Entry 1WBB (X-ray diffraction, 2.50 A resolution); this record covers chains A and B of the 4 polymer chains in the assembly.

[Chain A (and B)]
Protein: DNA mismatch repair protein muts
From: Escherichia coli
Notes: chain B of this document is another copy of the same molecule, construct and numbering; everything in this record applies to it too
UniProt: P23909 (MUTS_ECOLI); numbering as in UniProt (aligned over 1-800)
Sequence (800 residues; each row starts with the number of its first residue):
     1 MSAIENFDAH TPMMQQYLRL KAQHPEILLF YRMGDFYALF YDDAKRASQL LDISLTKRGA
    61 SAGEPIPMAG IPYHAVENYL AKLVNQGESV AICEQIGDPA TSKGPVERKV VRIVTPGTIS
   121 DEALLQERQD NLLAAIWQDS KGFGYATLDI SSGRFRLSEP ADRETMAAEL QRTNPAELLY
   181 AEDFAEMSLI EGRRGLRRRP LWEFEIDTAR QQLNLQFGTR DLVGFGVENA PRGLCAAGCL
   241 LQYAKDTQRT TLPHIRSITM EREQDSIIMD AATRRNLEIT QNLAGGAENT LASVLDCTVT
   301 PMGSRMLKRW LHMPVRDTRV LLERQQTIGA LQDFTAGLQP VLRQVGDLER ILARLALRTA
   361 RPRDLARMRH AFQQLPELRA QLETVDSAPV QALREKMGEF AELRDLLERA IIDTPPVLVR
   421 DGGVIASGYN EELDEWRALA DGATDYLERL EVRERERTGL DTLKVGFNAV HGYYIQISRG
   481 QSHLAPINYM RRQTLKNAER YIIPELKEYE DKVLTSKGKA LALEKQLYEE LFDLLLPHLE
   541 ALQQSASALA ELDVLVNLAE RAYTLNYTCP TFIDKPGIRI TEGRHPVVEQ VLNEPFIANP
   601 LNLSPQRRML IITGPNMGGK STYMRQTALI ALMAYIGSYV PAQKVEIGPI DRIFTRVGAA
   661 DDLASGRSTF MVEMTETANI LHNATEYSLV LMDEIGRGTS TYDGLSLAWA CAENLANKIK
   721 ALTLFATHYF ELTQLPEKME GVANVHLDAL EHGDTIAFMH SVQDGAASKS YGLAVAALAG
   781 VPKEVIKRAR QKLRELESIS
Unresolved in the structure: 1, 659-669 (chain B: 1-13, 57-66, 95-107, 659-668)
Differences from the reference sequence: engineered mutation Ala38 (Glu in P23909)
Bound ions: Mg2+: Ser621 (together with ADP)
Residues lining bound ligands: ADP (adenosine-5'-diphosphate): Val588, Leu592, Glu594, Pro595, Phe596, Ile597, Asn599, Pro615, Asn616, Met617, Gly618, Gly619, Lys620, Ser621, Thr622, His760
From the paper describing this entry:
  - binding site for the 17-nt DNA strand: Phe36
  - mutagenesis - E38A: increased catalytic activity
  - mutagenesis - E38A: unchanged binding to G.T mismatch
  - mutagenesis - E38A: increased binding to homoduplex DNA

[Interface between chain A and chain B]
Contacting residue pairs (108):
  Val470(A) - Lys496(B)
  His471(A) - Thr494(B)
  His471(A) - Leu495(B)
  Arg479(A) - Arg491(B)  hydrogen bond (side chain-backbone)
  Arg479(A) - Arg492(B)
  Arg491(A) - Arg491(B)
  Arg492(A) - Thr494(B)
  Gln493(A) - Thr494(B)
  Thr494(A) - Arg491(B)  hydrogen bond
  Thr494(A) - Arg492(B)
  Thr494(A) - Gln493(B)
  Thr494(A) - Thr494(B)  hydrogen bond (backbone-side chain)
  Leu495(A) - Arg492(B)  hydrogen bond (backbone-backbone)
  Lys496(A) - Val470(B)  hydrogen bond (side chain-backbone)
  Lys496(A) - His471(B)
  Lys496(A) - Arg492(B)  hydrogen bond (backbone-backbone)
  Glu499(A) - Arg491(B)  salt bridge
  Asn616(A) - Thr669(B)
  Met617(A) - Met671(B)  hydrophobic
  Met674(A) - Ala776(B)  hydrophobic
  Met674(A) - Ala779(B)  hydrophobic
  Met674(A) - Val781(B)
  Thr675(A) - Ala779(B)
  Ala678(A) - Gly780(B)
  Ala678(A) - Val781(B)
  His682(A) - Gly780(B)
  His682(A) - Pro782(B)
  Arg697(A) - Arg697(B)
  Gly698(A) - Arg697(B)  hydrogen bond (backbone-side chain)
  Thr699(A) - Gly614(B)
  Thr699(A) - Pro615(B)
  Thr699(A) - His728(B)
  Thr699(A) - Ser770(B)
  Thr699(A) - Tyr771(B)  hydrogen bond (side chain-backbone)
  Thr699(A) - Gly772(B)
  Ser700(A) - His728(B)
  Ser700(A) - Phe730(B)
  Ser700(A) - Ser770(B)
  Thr701(A) - Thr701(B)
  Thr701(A) - His728(B)  hydrogen bond (backbone-backbone)
  Thr701(A) - Tyr729(B)
  Thr701(A) - Phe730(B)  hydrogen bond (side chain-backbone)
  Thr701(A) - Glu731(B)  hydrogen bond
  Tyr702(A) - Thr701(B)
  Tyr702(A) - Tyr702(B)
  Tyr702(A) - Glu731(B)
  Tyr702(A) - Leu793(B)
  Tyr702(A) - Leu796(B)
  Tyr702(A) - Glu797(B)
  Asp703(A) - Ser770(B)  hydrogen bond
  Asp703(A) - Tyr771(B)
  Asp703(A) - Gly772(B)  hydrogen bond (side chain-backbone)
  Asp703(A) - Leu773(B)
  Asp703(A) - Leu793(B)
  Leu705(A) - Leu796(B)  hydrophobic
  Ser706(A) - Ala789(B)
  Ser706(A) - Leu793(B)
  Ser706(A) - Leu796(B)
  Leu707(A) - Gly772(B)
  Leu707(A) - Leu773(B)  hydrophobic
  Leu707(A) - Ala776(B)  hydrophobic
  Leu707(A) - Ala789(B)
  Trp709(A) - Lys792(B)
  Ala710(A) - Val785(B)
  Ala710(A) - Arg788(B)
  Ala710(A) - Ala789(B)
  Glu713(A) - Arg788(B)  salt bridge
  Asn714(A) - Val785(B)
  His728(A) - Gly698(B)
  His728(A) - Thr699(B)  hydrogen bond (side chain-backbone)
  His728(A) - Ser700(B)
  Glu731(A) - Thr701(B)  hydrogen bond
  Ser770(A) - Ser700(B)  hydrogen bond
  Ser770(A) - Asp703(B)  hydrogen bond
  Tyr771(A) - Asp703(B)
  Gly772(A) - Phe670(B)
  Gly772(A) - Thr699(B)
  Gly772(A) - Asp703(B)  hydrogen bond (backbone-side chain)
  Leu773(A) - Asp703(B)  hydrogen bond (backbone-side chain)
  Leu773(A) - Leu707(B)  hydrophobic
  Val775(A) - Phe670(B)  hydrophobic
  Val775(A) - Met671(B)
  Ala776(A) - Leu707(B)  hydrophobic
  Ala779(A) - Met671(B)  hydrophobic
  Ala779(A) - Met674(B)  hydrophobic
  Ala779(A) - Thr675(B)
  Gly780(A) - Ala678(B)
  Gly780(A) - His682(B)  hydrogen bond (backbone-side chain)
  Val781(A) - Met674(B)
  Val781(A) - Ala678(B)
  Pro782(A) - Leu681(B)  hydrophobic
  Pro782(A) - His682(B)
  Val785(A) - Ala710(B)
  Val785(A) - Asn714(B)
  Ile786(A) - Leu707(B)  hydrophobic
  Arg788(A) - Glu713(B)  salt bridge
  Ala789(A) - Ser706(B)  hydrogen bond (backbone-side chain)
  Ala789(A) - Leu707(B)
  Ala789(A) - Ala710(B)
  Lys792(A) - Ser706(B)
  Lys792(A) - Trp709(B)
  Leu793(A) - Tyr702(B)  hydrophobic
  Leu793(A) - Asp703(B)
  Leu793(A) - Ser706(B)  hydrogen bond (backbone-side chain)
  Leu796(A) - Tyr702(B)
  Leu796(A) - Ser706(B)
  Ile799(A) - Tyr702(B)
  Ile799(A) - Ile799(B)  hydrophobic
Interface residues without a listed pair, chain A (59 interface residues in all): Asp52, Phe670, Met671, Leu681, Cys711, Tyr729, Leu778, Glu784, Glu797
Interface residues without a listed pair, chain B (60 interface residues in all): His74, Arg479, Met617, Leu705, Cys711, Lys769, Val775, Leu778

[Overview]
59 residues of chain A and 60 residues of chain B are in contact; the contacts include 22 hydrogen bonds and 3
salt bridges. Among the polar pairs are Glu499(A)-Arg491(B), Glu713(A)-Arg788(B) and Arg479(A)-Arg491(B). The
paper reports a binding site for the 17-nt DNA strand at Phe36(A); E38A of chain A increases catalytic
activity.
Both chains are DNA mismatch repair protein muts (Escherichia coli). Entry 1WBB (Crystal structure of E. coli
DNA mismatch repair enzyme MutS, E38A mutant, in complex with a ...) was determined by X-ray diffraction
together with 1WBD from the same study.
